PDB entry 5H37 | electron microscopy, 4.00 A resolution | chains D and F of the 12 polymer chains in the assembly

# Chain D (and F)
Molecule: strutural protein M
Source organism: Zika virus
Notes: chain F of this document is another copy of the same molecule, construct and numbering; everything in this record applies to it too
UniProtKB: A0A024B7W1 (A0A024B7W1_ZIKV); residues 1-75 here correspond to UniProt positions 216-290 (UniProt number = residue number + 215)
Chain sequence (75 residues; numbered 1 to 75; the number before each row is that of its first residue):
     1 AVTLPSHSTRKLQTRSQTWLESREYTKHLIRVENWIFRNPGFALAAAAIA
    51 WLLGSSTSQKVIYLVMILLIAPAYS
Curated features (UniProtKB/Swiss-Prot):
  - site: Ser75 (Cleavage)

# How chain D and chain F interact
Pairs across the interface - 47 pairs, chain D then chain F:
  Ala1(D) - Arg23(F)
  Val2(D) - Lys27(F)
  Leu4(D) - Ile30(F)  hydrophobic
  Leu4(D) - Asn34(F)
  Thr9(D) - Trp35(F)  hydrogen bond
  Thr9(D) - Asn39(F)
  Arg10(D) - Arg38(F)  hydrogen bond (side chain-backbone)
  Arg10(D) - Asn39(F)  hydrogen bond
  Arg23(D) - Ala1(F)
  Arg23(D) - Val2(F)
  Lys27(D) - Val2(F)
  His28(D) - Tyr74(F)  hydrogen bond (backbone-side chain)
  His28(D) - Ser75(F)
  Leu29(D) - Tyr74(F)
  Ile30(D) - Leu4(F)
  Arg31(D) - Leu4(F)
  Arg31(D) - Ala73(F)
  Arg31(D) - Tyr74(F)
  Val32(D) - Tyr74(F)  hydrophobic
  Asn34(D) - Leu4(F)
  Trp35(D) - Thr9(F)  hydrogen bond
  Arg38(D) - Arg10(F)
  Asn39(D) - Thr9(F)
  Leu53(D) - Ile62(F)  hydrophobic
  Gly54(D) - Gln59(F)
  Gln59(D) - Gly54(F)
  Gln59(D) - Gln59(F)
  Gln59(D) - Tyr63(F)
  Ile62(D) - Leu53(F)  hydrophobic
  Ile62(D) - Tyr63(F)  hydrophobic
  Tyr63(D) - Gln59(F)  hydrogen bond
  Tyr63(D) - Ile62(F)  hydrophobic
  Tyr63(D) - Tyr63(F)  hydrogen bond
  Met66(D) - Met66(F)  hydrophobic
  Met66(D) - Ile70(F)
  Leu69(D) - Tyr74(F)  hydrophobic
  Ile70(D) - Leu69(F)
  Ile70(D) - Ile70(F)  hydrophobic
  Ala73(D) - Arg31(F)
  Ala73(D) - Ala73(F)
  Ala73(D) - Tyr74(F)  hydrophobic
  Tyr74(D) - His28(F)
  Tyr74(D) - Arg31(F)
  Tyr74(D) - Val32(F)  hydrophobic
  Tyr74(D) - Leu69(F)  hydrophobic
  Tyr74(D) - Ala73(F)  hydrophobic
  Ser75(D) - His28(F)  hydrogen bond
Also at the interface, not in a pair above, chain D (28 interface residues in all): Ile67
Also at the interface, not in a pair above, chain F (27 interface residues in all): Ile67

# In short
The interface between chain D and chain F involves 28 residues on one side and 27 on the other; the contacts
include 8 hydrogen bonds. Polar pairs include Thr9(D)-Trp35(F), Arg10(D)-Arg38(F) and Arg10(D)-Asn39(F).
Chain D and chain F are both strutural protein M (Zika virus); the structure, Cryo-EM structure of zika virus
complexed with Fab C10 at pH 8.0, was determined by electron microscopy together with 5H30 and 5H32 from the
same study.
